7Z5L - chains A and B; structure by X-ray diffraction, 1.40 A resolution.

# Chain A
Molecule: Insulin A chain
From: Homo sapiens
Reference sequence: P01308 (INS_HUMAN); residues 1-21 here correspond to UniProt positions 90-110 (UniProt number = residue number + 89)
Amino-acid sequence (21 residues; each row starts with the number of its first residue):
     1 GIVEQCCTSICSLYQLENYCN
Cystine bridges: C6-C11

# Chain B
Molecule: Insulin B chain
From: Homo sapiens
Reference sequence: P01308 (INS_HUMAN); residues 1-30 here correspond to UniProt positions 25-54 (UniProt number = residue number + 24)
Amino-acid sequence (30 residues; each row starts with the number of its first residue):
     1 FVNQHLCGSHLVEALYLVCGERGFFYTPKT
Disordered / not traced: 30

# Interface between chain A and chain B
Inter-chain disulfides: C7(A)-C7(B), C20(A)-C19(B)
Residue-residue contacts (39):
  I2(A) with L11(B), hydrophobic; L15(B), hydrophobic
  V3(A) with P28(B), hydrophobic
  C6(A) with Q4(B); H5(B); L6(B), hydrogen bond (backbone-backbone); L11(B), hydrophobic
  C7(A) with H5(B), hydrogen bond (backbone-side chain); L6(B), hydrogen bond (backbone-backbone); C7(B), disulfide
  T8(A) with H5(B), hydrogen bond (backbone-side chain)
  S9(A) with H5(B), hydrogen bond (backbone-side chain)
  I10(A) with N3(B); Q4(B); H5(B)
  C11(A) with V2(B); N3(B); Q4(B), hydrogen bond (backbone-backbone); L6(B), hydrophobic
  S12(A) with V2(B); N3(B)
  L13(A) with V18(B), hydrophobic
  L16(A) with V2(B), hydrophobic; L11(B), hydrophobic; L15(B)
  E17(A) with V18(B); R22(B), salt bridge
  N18(A) with F25(B)
  Y19(A) with L15(B), hydrophobic; F24(B); F25(B), hydrogen bond (backbone-backbone)
  C20(A) with C19(B), disulfide; R22(B); G23(B); F25(B)
  N21(A) with R22(B), hydrogen bond (side chain-backbone); G23(B), hydrogen bond (backbone-backbone); F24(B); F25(B)
Interface residues without a listed pair, chain B (18 interface residues in all): A14, Y26, T27

# In short
Chain A and chain B form an interface of 16 and 18 residues respectively, with 2 disulfide bonds, 9 hydrogen
bonds and 1 salt bridge. Polar pairs include E17(A)-R22(B), C7(A)-H5(B) and T8(A)-H5(B).
Here chain A is Insulin A chain and chain B is Insulin B chain, both from Homo sapiens. Entry 7Z5L (Crystal
structure of human insulin, crystallised in the presence of macrophage migration inhibitory factor (MIF) and
...) was determined by X-ray diffraction.
